Entry 5SWM (X-ray diffraction, 1.50 A resolution); this record covers chains A and C of the 3 polymer chains in the assembly.

[Chain A]
Name: Ribonuclease H
Organism: Bacillus halodurans
Notes: EC 3.1.26.4
UniProtKB: Q9KEI9 (RNH1_BACHD); residue numbers follow UniProt; this construct covers 59-196
Amino-acid sequence (142 residues; each row starts with the number of its first residue):
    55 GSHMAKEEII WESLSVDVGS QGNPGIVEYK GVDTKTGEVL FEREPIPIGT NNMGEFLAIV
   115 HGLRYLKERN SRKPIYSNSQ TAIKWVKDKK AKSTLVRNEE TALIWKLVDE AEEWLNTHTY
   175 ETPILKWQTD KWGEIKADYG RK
Unresolved in the structure: 55-62, 194-196
Differences from the reference sequence: expression tag (55-58); engineered mutation Asn132 (Asp in Q9KEI9)
Ion coordination: Na+: Asn132, Thr183
UniProt features mapped onto this chain:
  - binding site (Mg(2+)): Asp71, Glu109, Asp192
  - mutagenesis: Glu109 (E109Q: Loss of activity), Glu188 (E188A: Strongly reduces activity; E188Q: No effect), Asp192 (D192N: Strongly reduced activity with manganese. Loss of activity with magnesium)

[Chain C]
Molecule: 12-nt RNA strand
Sequence (12 nucleotides; numbered 1 to 12; the number before each row is that of its first residue):
     1 XXXXXXXXXX XX
Modified positions: GF2 (2'-deoxy-2'-fluoroguanosine 5'-(dihydrogen phosphate)) at position 1, AF2 (2'-deoxy-2'-fluoroadenosine 5'-(dihydrogen phosphate)) at position 2, CFZ (2'-deoxy-2'-fluorocytidine 5'-(dihydrogen phosphate)) at position 3, AF2 (2'-deoxy-2'-fluoroadenosine 5'-(dihydrogen phosphate)) at position 4, CFZ (2'-deoxy-2'-fluorocytidine 5'-(dihydrogen phosphate)) at position 5, CFZ (2'-deoxy-2'-fluorocytidine 5'-(dihydrogen phosphate)) at position 6, UFT (2'-deoxy-2'-fluorouridine 5'-(dihydrogen phosphate)) at position 7, GF2 (2'-deoxy-2'-fluoroguanosine 5'-(dihydrogen phosphate)) at position 8, AF2 (2'-deoxy-2'-fluoroadenosine 5'-(dihydrogen phosphate)) at position 9, UFT (2'-deoxy-2'-fluorouridine 5'-(dihydrogen phosphate)) at position 10, UFT (2'-deoxy-2'-fluorouridine 5'-(dihydrogen phosphate)) at position 11, CFZ (2'-deoxy-2'-fluorocytidine 5'-(dihydrogen phosphate)) at position 12

[Chain A / chain C interface]
Contacting residue pairs - 54 pairs, chain A then chain C:
  Asp71(A) - CFZ_5(C)  base contact
  Asp71(A) - CFZ_6(C)  base contact
  Asp71(A) - CFZ_12(C)  base contact
  Val72(A) - CFZ_5(C)  sugar contact
  Val72(A) - CFZ_6(C)  sugar contact
  Val72(A) - CFZ_12(C)  sugar contact
  Gly73(A) - CFZ_6(C)  base contact
  Gly73(A) - UFT_7(C)  phosphate contact
  Ser74(A) - CFZ_5(C)  base contact
  Ser74(A) - CFZ_6(C)  hydrogen bond to the phosphate
  Ser74(A) - UFT_7(C)  hydrogen bond to the phosphate
  Ser74(A) - CFZ_12(C)  hydrogen bond to the phosphate
  Gln75(A) - CFZ_6(C)  phosphate contact
  Gln75(A) - UFT_7(C)  phosphate contact
  Gln75(A) - GF2_8(C)  phosphate contact
  Gly76(A) - CFZ_6(C)  hydrogen bond to the phosphate
  Gly76(A) - UFT_7(C)  hydrogen bond to the phosphate
  Asn77(A) - CFZ_5(C)  base contact
  Asn77(A) - CFZ_6(C)  base contact
  Asn77(A) - UFT_7(C)  base contact
  Asn77(A) - CFZ_12(C)  base contact
  Asn105(A) - AF2_4(C)  base contact
  Asn105(A) - CFZ_5(C)  base contact
  Asn105(A) - CFZ_6(C)  hydrogen bond to the sugar
  Asn105(A) - UFT_11(C)  base contact
  Asn105(A) - CFZ_12(C)  hydrogen bond to the sugar
  Glu109(A) - AF2_4(C)  base contact
  Glu109(A) - CFZ_5(C)  base contact
  Glu109(A) - CFZ_6(C)  sugar contact
  Glu109(A) - UFT_11(C)  base contact
  Asn132(A) - CFZ_3(C)  base contact
  Asn132(A) - AF2_4(C)  hydrogen bond to the phosphate
  Asn132(A) - CFZ_5(C)  hydrogen bond to the phosphate
  Asn132(A) - CFZ_6(C)  base contact
  Asn132(A) - UFT_10(C)  base contact
  Asn132(A) - UFT_11(C)  phosphate contact
  Asn132(A) - CFZ_12(C)  base contact
  Ser133(A) - AF2_4(C)  base contact
  Gln134(A) - CFZ_3(C)  base contact
  Gln134(A) - AF2_4(C)  base contact
  Gln134(A) - UFT_10(C)  base contact
  Lys180(A) - CFZ_3(C)  hydrogen bond to the phosphate
  Lys180(A) - AF2_4(C)  salt bridge to the phosphate
  Lys180(A) - CFZ_5(C)  base contact
  Lys180(A) - UFT_10(C)  hydrogen bond to the phosphate
  Lys180(A) - UFT_11(C)  salt bridge to the phosphate
  Trp181(A) - AF2_4(C)  phosphate contact
  Trp181(A) - CFZ_5(C)  base contact
  Thr183(A) - AF2_4(C)  hydrogen bond to the phosphate
  Thr183(A) - CFZ_5(C)  base contact
  Thr183(A) - UFT_11(C)  hydrogen bond to the phosphate
  Asp192(A) - CFZ_5(C)  base contact
  Asp192(A) - CFZ_6(C)  base contact
  Asp192(A) - CFZ_12(C)  base contact
Other interface residues (no listed pair), chain A (20 interface residues in all): Asn106, Asp184, Glu188, Tyr193

[Overview]
20 residues of chain A face 9 of chain C across their interface, with 13 hydrogen bonds and 2 salt bridges.
Polar contacts include Asn105(A)-CFZ_6(C), Asn105(A)-CFZ_12(C) and Ser74(A)-CFZ_6(C). From UniProt: 3
Mg2+-binding residues and 3 mutagenesis sites on chain A.
Here chain A is Ribonuclease H (Bacillus halodurans) and chain C is a 12-nt RNA strand. Entry 5SWM (Bacillus
halodurans rnase H mutant D132N in complex with 12-mer frna/DNA hybrid) was determined by X-ray diffraction.
